Entry 7XN7 (electron microscopy, 3.10 A resolution); this record covers chains A and N of the 25 polymer chains in the assembly.

== Chain A ==
Molecule: DNA-directed RNA polymerase subunit
Source organism: Komagataella phaffii
Notes: EC 2.7.7.6
UniProtKB: C4R4Y0 (C4R4Y0_KOMPG); numbering as in UniProt (aligned over 1-1743)
Amino-acid sequence (1743 residues; row label = number of the first residue in the row):
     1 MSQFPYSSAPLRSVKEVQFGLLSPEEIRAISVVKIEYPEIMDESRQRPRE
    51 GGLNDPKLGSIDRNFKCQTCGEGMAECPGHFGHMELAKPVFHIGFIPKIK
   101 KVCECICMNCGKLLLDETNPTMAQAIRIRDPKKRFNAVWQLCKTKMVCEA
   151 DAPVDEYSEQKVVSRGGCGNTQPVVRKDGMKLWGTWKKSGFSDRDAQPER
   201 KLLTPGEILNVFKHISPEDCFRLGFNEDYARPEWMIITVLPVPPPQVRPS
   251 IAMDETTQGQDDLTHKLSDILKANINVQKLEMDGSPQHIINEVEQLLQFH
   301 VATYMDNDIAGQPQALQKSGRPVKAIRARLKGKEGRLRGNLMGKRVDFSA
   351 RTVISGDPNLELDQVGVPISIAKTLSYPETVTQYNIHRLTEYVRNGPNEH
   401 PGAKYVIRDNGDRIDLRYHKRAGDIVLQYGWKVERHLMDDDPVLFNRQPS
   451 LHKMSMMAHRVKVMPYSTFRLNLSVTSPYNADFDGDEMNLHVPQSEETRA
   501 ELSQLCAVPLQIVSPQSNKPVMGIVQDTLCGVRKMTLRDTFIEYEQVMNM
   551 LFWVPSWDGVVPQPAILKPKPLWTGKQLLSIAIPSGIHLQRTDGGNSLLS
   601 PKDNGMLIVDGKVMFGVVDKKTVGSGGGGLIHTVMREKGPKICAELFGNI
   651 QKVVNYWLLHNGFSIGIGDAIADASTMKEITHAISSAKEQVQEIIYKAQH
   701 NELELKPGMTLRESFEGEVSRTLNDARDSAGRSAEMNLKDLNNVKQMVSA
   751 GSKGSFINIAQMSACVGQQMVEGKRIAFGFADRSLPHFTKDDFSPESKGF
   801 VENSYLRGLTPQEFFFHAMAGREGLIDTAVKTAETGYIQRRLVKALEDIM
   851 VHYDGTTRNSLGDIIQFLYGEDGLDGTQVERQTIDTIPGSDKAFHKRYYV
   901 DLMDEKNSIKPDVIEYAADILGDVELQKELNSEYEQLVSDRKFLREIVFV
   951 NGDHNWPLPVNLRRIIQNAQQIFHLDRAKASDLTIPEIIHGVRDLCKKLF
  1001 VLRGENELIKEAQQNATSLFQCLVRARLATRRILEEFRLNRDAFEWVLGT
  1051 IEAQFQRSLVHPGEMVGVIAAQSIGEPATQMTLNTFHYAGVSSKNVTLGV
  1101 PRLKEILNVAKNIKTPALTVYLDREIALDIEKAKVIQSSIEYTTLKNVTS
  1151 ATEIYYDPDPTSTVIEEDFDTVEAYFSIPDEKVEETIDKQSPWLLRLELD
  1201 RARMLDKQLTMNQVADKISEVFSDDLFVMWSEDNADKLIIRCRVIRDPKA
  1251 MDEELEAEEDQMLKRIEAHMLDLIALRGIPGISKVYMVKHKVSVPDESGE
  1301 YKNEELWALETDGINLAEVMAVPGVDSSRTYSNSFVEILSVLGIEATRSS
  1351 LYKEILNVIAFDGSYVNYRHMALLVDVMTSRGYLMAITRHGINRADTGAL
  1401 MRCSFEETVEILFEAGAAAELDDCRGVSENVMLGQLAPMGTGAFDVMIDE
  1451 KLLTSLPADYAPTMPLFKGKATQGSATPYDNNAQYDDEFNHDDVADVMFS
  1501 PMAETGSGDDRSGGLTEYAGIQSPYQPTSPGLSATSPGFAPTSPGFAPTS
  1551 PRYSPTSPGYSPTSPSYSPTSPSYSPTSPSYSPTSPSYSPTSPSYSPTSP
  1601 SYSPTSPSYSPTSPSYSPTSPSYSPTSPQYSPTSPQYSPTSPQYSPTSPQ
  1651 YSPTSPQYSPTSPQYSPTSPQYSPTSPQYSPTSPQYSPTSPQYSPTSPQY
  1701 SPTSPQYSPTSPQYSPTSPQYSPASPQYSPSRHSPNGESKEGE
Not modelled in the structure: 1, 154-162, 190-193, 1082-1094, 1178-1189, 1246-1257, 1456-1743
Ion coordination: Zn2+ site 1: Cys67, Cys70, Cys77, His80; Zn2+ site 2: Cys107, Cys110, Cys148, Cys168; Mg2+: Asp482, Asp484 (shared with 2 residues of chain P)

== Chain N ==
Molecule: 198-nt DNA strand
Sequence (198 nucleotides; row label = number of the first residue in the row; numbers below 1 keep their minus sign (DG-125 is residue -125)):
  -125 GCTTACGTCAGTCTGGCCATCTTTGTGTTTGGTGTGTTTGGGTGGTGGCC
   -75 GTTTTCGTTGTTTTTTTCTGTCTCGTGCCTGGTGTCTTGGGTGTAATCCC
   -25 CTTGGCGGTTAAAACGCGGGGGACAGCGCGTACGTGCGTTTAAGCGGTGC
    25 TAGAGCTGTCTACGACCAATTGAGCGGCCTCGGCACCGGGATTCTGAT
Not modelled in the structure: -125 to -62, -42 to -32, -8 to 72

== How chain A and chain N interact ==
Residue-residue contacts (6):
  Lys101(A) - DT-24(N)  salt bridge to the phosphate
  Trp139(A) - DT-24(N)  phosphate contact
  Arg176(A) - DT-23(N)  salt bridge to the phosphate
  Arg176(A) - DG-22(N)  salt bridge to the phosphate
  His1390(A) - DC-27(N)  phosphate contact
  His1390(A) - DC-26(N)  sugar contact
Other interface residues (no listed pair), chain A (7 interface residues in all): Lys318, Ala1110, Lys1111
Other interface residues (no listed pair), chain N (6 interface residues in all): DT-43

== In short ==
The interface between chain A and chain N involves 7 residues on one side and 6 on the other; the contacts
include 3 salt bridges. Polar contacts include Lys101(A)-DT-24(N), Arg176(A)-DT-23(N) and Arg176(A)-DG-22(N).
The Zn2+ site 1 is built by Cys67(A), Cys70(A), Cys77(A) and His80(A).
Chain A is DNA-directed RNA polymerase subunit (Komagataella phaffii) and chain N is a 198-nt DNA strand; the
structure, RNA polymerase II elongation complex containing Spt4/5, Elf1, Spt6, Spn1 and Paf1C, was determined
by electron microscopy (same publication as 7XSE, 7XSX, 7XSZ, 7XT7, 7XTD and 7XTI).
